PDB entry 5AVI | X-ray diffraction, 2.70 A resolution | chains A and B of the 4 polymer chains in the assembly

== Chain A ==
Name: Oxysterols receptor LXR-alpha
Source organism: Homo sapiens
Notes: fragment: ligand binding domain
UniProt: Q13133 (NR1H3_HUMAN); residues 182-447 here = UniProt positions 182-447
Amino-acid sequence (283 residues; numbered 165 to 447; the number before each row is that of its first residue):
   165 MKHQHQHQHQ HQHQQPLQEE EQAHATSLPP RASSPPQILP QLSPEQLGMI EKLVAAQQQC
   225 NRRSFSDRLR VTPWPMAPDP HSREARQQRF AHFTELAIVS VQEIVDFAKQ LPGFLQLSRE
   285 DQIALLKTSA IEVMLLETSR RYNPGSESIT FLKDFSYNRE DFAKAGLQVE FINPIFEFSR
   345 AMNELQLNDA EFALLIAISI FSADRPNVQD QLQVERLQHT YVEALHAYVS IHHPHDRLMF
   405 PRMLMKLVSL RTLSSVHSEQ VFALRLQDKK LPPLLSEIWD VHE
Disordered / not traced: 165-203, 223-233, 240-243, 447
Construct notes: initiating methionine (165); expression tag (166-181)
UniProt features mapped onto this chain:
  - mutagenesis: I268 to K273 (Abolishes interaction with NCOA2 without affecting interaction with GPS2; when associated with 438-A-A-439), L438 to L439 (Abolishes interaction with NCOA2 without affecting interaction with GPS2; when associated with 268-A--A-273)

== Chain B ==
Name: Nuclear receptor coactivator 1
Notes: EC 2.3.1.48
UniProt: Q15788 (NCOA1_HUMAN), isoform Q15788-2; residue numbers follow UniProt; this construct covers 676-700
Amino-acid sequence (25 residues; numbered 676 to 700; the number before each row is that of its first residue):
   676 CPSSHSSLTE RHKILHRLLQ EGSPS
Disordered / not traced: 676-681, 697-700
UniProt features mapped onto this chain:
  - motif: L690 to L694 (LXXLL motif 4)
  - modified residue: S698 (Phosphoserine)
  - mutagenesis: L693 to L694 (Slightly affects interactions with steroid receptors. Abolishes interactions with steroid receptors; when associated with A-636; A-637; A-752 and A-753)

== How chain A and chain B interact ==
Residue-residue contacts (29; chain A residue first):
  Q266(A) - L693(B)
  V269(A) - L690(B)  hydrophobic
  V269(A) - L693(B)
  V269(A) - L694(B)  hydrophobic
  K273(A) - L693(B)  hydrogen bond (side chain-backbone)
  K273(A) - L694(B)
  K273(A) - E696(B)
  R283(A) - H691(B)
  R283(A) - L694(B)  hydrogen bond (side chain-backbone)
  E284(A) - S682(B)
  E284(A) - L683(B)  hydrogen bond (side chain-backbone)
  E284(A) - T684(B)  hydrogen bond
  Q286(A) - L694(B)
  I287(A) - L683(B)  hydrophobic
  I287(A) - T684(B)
  I287(A) - H687(B)
  I287(A) - L690(B)  hydrophobic
  I287(A) - L694(B)  hydrophobic
  A288(A) - L683(B)  hydrophobic
  L290(A) - L694(B)  hydrophobic
  K291(A) - H687(B)  hydrogen bond
  N371(A) - L683(B)
  P437(A) - I689(B)
  L438(A) - I689(B)
  E441(A) - R686(B)
  E441(A) - H687(B)  hydrogen bond (backbone-side chain)
  E441(A) - K688(B)  hydrogen bond (side chain-backbone)
  E441(A) - I689(B)  hydrogen bond (side chain-backbone)
  E441(A) - L690(B)  hydrogen bond (side chain-backbone)
Other interface residues (no listed pair), chain A (17 interface residues in all): V265, F278, I442
Other interface residues (no listed pair), chain B (13 interface residues in all): Q695

== Summary ==
Chain A and chain B form an interface of 17 and 13 residues respectively, with 9 hydrogen bonds. Polar pairs
include K273(A)-L693(B), R283(A)-L694(B) and E284(A)-L683(B). From UniProt: 8 mutagenesis sites on chain A; 2
mutagenesis sites on chain B.
Chain A is Oxysterols receptor LXR-alpha (Homo sapiens) and chain B is Nuclear receptor coactivator 1; the
structure, Crystal structure of LXRalpha in complex with tert-butyl benzoate analog, compound 4, was
determined by X-ray diffraction (same publication as 5AVL).
